Entry 6CDE (electron microscopy, 3.80 A resolution); this record covers chains h and d of the 24 polymer chains in the assembly.

[Chain h]
Name: vFP20.01 Heavy Chain
Source organism: Homo sapiens
Sequence (211 residues; numbered 1 to 206 plus 5 insertion-coded residues; the number before each row is that of its first residue; a row labelled like 82A-82C holds insertion residues (82A, then the next letters in order)):
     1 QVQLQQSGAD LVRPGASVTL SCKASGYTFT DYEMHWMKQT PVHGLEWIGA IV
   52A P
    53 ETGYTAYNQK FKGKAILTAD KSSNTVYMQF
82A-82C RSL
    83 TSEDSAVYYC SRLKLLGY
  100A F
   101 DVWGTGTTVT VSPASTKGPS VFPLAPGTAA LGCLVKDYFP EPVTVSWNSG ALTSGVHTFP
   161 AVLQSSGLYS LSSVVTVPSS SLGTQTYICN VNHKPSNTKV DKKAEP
Unresolved in the structure: 1-3, 112-206
Disulfides: Cys22-Cys92

[Chain d]
Name: Glycoprotein 41
Source organism: Human immunodeficiency virus 1
UniProtKB: Q2N0S7 (Q2N0S7_9HIV1); residues 512-664 here correspond to UniProt positions 509-661 (UniProt number = residue number - 3)
Sequence (153 residues; numbered 512 to 664; the number before each row is that of its first residue):
   512 AVGIGAVFLG FLGAAGSTMG AASMTLTVQA RNLLSGIVQQ QSNLLRAIEA QQHLLKLTVW
   572 GIKQLQARVL AVERYLRDQQ LLGIWGCSGK LICCTNVPWN SSWSNRNLSE IWDNMTWLQW
   632 DKEISNYTQI IYGLLEESQN QQEKNEQDLL ALD
Unresolved in the structure: 548-568
Sequence notes: conflict Cys605 (Thr602 in Q2N0S7)
Disulfides: Cys598-Cys604
Covalently attached groups: N-acetylglucosamine (NAG) linked to Asn618, Asn637
What the authors report for this chain:
  - post-translational modification sites: Asn611

[Chain h / chain d interface]
Contacting residue pairs (14; chain h residue first):
  Glu33(h) - Gly516(d)
  Ala50(h) - Ile515(d)  hydrophobic
  Val52(h) - Ile515(d)  hydrophobic
  Thr54(h) - Phe519(d)
  Tyr56(h) - Phe519(d)
  Tyr56(h) - Ser528(d)
  Thr57(h) - Ile515(d)
  Ala58(h) - Ile515(d)
  Leu95(h) - Ala512(d)  hydrophobic
  Lys96(h) - Val513(d)
  Leu97(h) - Val513(d)
  Leu98(h) - Ala512(d)
  Leu98(h) - Val513(d)  hydrogen bond (backbone-backbone)
  Gly99(h) - Ala512(d)  hydrogen bond (backbone-backbone)
Also at the interface, not in a pair above, chain h (13 interface residues in all): Phe100A
Also at the interface, not in a pair above, chain d (8 interface residues in all): Gly514, Ala532

[Overview]
Chain h and chain d form an interface of 13 and 8 residues respectively; the contacts include 2 hydrogen
bonds. Backbone hydrogen bonds pair Leu98(h)-Val513(d) and Gly99(h)-Ala512(d). N-acetylglucosamine is
covalently linked to Asn618(d) and Asn637(d). The paper reports a modification site at Asn611(d).
Chain h is vFP20.01 Heavy Chain (Homo sapiens) and chain d is Glycoprotein 41 (Human immunodeficiency virus
1); the structure, Cryo-EM structure at 3.8 A resolution of vaccine-elicited antibody vFP20.01 in complex with
HIV-1 Env BG505 ..., was determined by electron microscopy (same publication as 5TKJ, 5TKK, 6CDI and 6CDO).
